PDB entry 1U3L | X-ray diffraction, 2.50 A resolution | chain A

Chain A:
Name: 2-C-methyl-D-erythritol 2,4-cyclodiphosphate synthase
Organism: Escherichia coli
Notes: EC 4.6.1.12
UniProtKB: P62617 (ISPF_ECOLI); residue numbers follow UniProt; this construct covers 1-159
Chain sequence (159 residues; row label = number of the first residue in the row):
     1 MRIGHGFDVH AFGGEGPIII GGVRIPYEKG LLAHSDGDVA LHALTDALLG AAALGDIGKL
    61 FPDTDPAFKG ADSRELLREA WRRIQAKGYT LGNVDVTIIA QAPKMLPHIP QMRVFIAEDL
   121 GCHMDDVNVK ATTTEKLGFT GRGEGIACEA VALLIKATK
Not modelled in the structure: 156-159
Metal / ion sites: Zn2+: Asp8, His10, His42 (together with CDP); Mg2+: Glu135 (together with CDP)
Residues lining bound ligands: CDP (cytidine-5'-diphosphate): Asp8, His10, His42, Asp56, Ile57, Gly58, Lys59, Asp63, Ala100, Gln101, Ala102, Pro103, Lys104, Met105, Leu106, Ala131, Thr132, Thr133, Glu135
Swiss-Prot annotation at these positions:
  - binding site (4-CDP-2-C-methyl-D-erythritol 2-phosphate): Asp8 to His10, His34, Ser35, Asp56 to Gly58, Phe61 to Asp65, Ala100 to Leu106, Thr132 to Glu135, Phe139, Arg142
  - binding site (a divalent metal cation): Asp8, His10, His42
  - site (Transition state stabilizer): His34, Thr133
  - mutagenesis: Asp8 (D8S: Loss of activity), His42 (H42S: Loss of activity), Asp56 (D56S: 35% decrease of activity), Arg142 (R142M: Little effect on the overall structure; when associated with L-144), Glu144 (E144L: Little effect on the overall structure; when associated with M-142)

Summary:
Chain A binds CDP. The Zn2+ site is built by Asp8, His10 and His42. From UniProt: 26 residues binding
4-CDP-2-C-methyl-D-erythritol 2-phosphate, 3 divalent metal cation-binding residues and 5 mutagenesis sites.
Chain A is 2-C-methyl-D-erythritol 2,4-cyclodiphosphate synthase (Escherichia coli); the structure, IspF with
Mg and CDP, was determined by X-ray diffraction, deposited together with 1JY8, 1U3P, 1U40 and 1U43.
